Entry 5V8L (electron microscopy, 4.30 A resolution (low resolution: residue-level contacts below are approximate; hydrogen-bond / salt-bridge calls are withheld)); this record covers chains D and M of the 14 polymer chains in the assembly.

== Chain D ==
Molecule: gp120
From: Human immunodeficiency virus 1
Reference sequence: Q2N0S6 (Q2N0S6_9HIV1); the construct lacks a stretch of the UniProt sequence and is renumbered around it, so the offset changes along the chain: 31-141 = UniProt 30-140; 150-185 = UniProt 141-176; 189-309 = UniProt 188-308; 312-321 = UniProt 309-318; 2 more segments
Sequence (481 residues; row label = number of the first residue in the row; note: 14 numbers in that range are skipped by the numbering (no residue carries them; nothing is unmodelled there); a row labelled like 185A-185K holds insertion residues (185A, then the next letters in order)):
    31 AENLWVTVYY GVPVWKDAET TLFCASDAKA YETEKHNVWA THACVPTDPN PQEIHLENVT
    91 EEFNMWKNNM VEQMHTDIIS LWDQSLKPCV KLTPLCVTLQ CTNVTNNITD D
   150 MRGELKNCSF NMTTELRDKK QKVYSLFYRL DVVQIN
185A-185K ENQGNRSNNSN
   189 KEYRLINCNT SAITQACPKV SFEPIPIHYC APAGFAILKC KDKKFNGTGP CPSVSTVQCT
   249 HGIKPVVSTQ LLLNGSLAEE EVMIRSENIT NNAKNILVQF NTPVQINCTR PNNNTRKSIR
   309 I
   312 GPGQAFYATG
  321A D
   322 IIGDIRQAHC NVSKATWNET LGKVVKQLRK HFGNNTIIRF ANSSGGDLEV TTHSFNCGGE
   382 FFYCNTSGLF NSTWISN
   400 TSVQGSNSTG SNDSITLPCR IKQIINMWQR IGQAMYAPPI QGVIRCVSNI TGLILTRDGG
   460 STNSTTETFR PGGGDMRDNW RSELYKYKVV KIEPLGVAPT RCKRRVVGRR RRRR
Unresolved in the structure: 31, 185B-185K, 400-410, 507-513
Construct notes: conflict Asn332 (Thr330 in Q2N0S6), Cys501 (Ala498 in Q2N0S6); expression tag (509-513)
Cystine bridges: Cys54-Cys74, Cys119-Cys205, Cys126-Cys196, Cys131-Cys157, Cys218-Cys247, Cys228-Cys239, Cys296-Cys331, Cys378-Cys445, Cys385-Cys418
Covalent attachments: N-acetylglucosamine (NAG) linked to Asn88, Asn133, Asn156, Asn197, Asn234, Asn295, Asn301, Asn332, Asn339, Asn355, Asn363, Asn386, Asn392, Asn448; glycan linked to Asn160, Asn262, Asn276
From the paper describing this entry:
  - post-translational modification sites: Asn156, Asn160
  - binding site for N-acetylglucosamine: Lys171, Tyr173
  - mutagenesis - N156D: abolished binding to PGT145 Fab
  - mutagenesis - N156D, N156K: abolished binding to PGT145 antibody, heavy chain
  - mutagenesis - N156D, M161A: decreased stability
  - mutagenesis - N160A, N160K, M161A, T162A, L165A, D167A: decreased binding to PGT145 antibody, heavy chain

== Chain M ==
Molecule: 3BNC117 antibody, light chain
From: Homo sapiens
Notes: fragment: Fab; antibody fragment or engineered binder
Sequence (206 residues; row label = number of the first residue in the row; note: 8 numbers in that range are skipped by the numbering (no residue carries them; nothing is unmodelled there)):
     1 DIQMTQSPSS LSASVGDTVT ITCQANG
    32 YLNWYQQRRG KAPKLLIYDG SKLERGVPSR FSGRRWGQEY NLTINNLQPE DIATYFCQVY
    96 EFVVPGTRLD LKRTVAAPSV FIFPPSDEQL KSGTASVVCL LNNFYPREAK VQWKVDNALQ
   156 SGNSQESVTE QDSKDSTYSL SSTLTLSKAD YEKHKVYACE VTHQGLSSPV TKSFNRGEC
Unresolved in the structure: 107-214
Cystine bridges: Cys23-Cys88
Covalent attachments: N-acetylglucosamine (NAG) linked to Asn72

== How chain D and chain M interact ==
Pairs across the interface (9):
  Thr278(D) - Tyr91(M)
  Asn279(D) - Tyr91(M)
  Asn280(D) - Glu96(M)
  Gly458(D) - Glu96(M)
  Gly459(D) - Glu96(M)
  Ser460(D) - Phe97(M)
  Thr461(D) - Phe97(M)
  Asn462(D) - Asp1(M)
  Ser463(D) - Asp1(M)

== Summary ==
9 residues of chain D face 4 of chain M across their interface. The paper reports a binding site for
N-acetylglucosamine at Lys171(D) and Tyr173(D); N160A, N160K and M161A of chain D, among others, reduce
binding to PGT145 antibody, heavy chain; 8 substitutions were tested in all.
Chain D is gp120 (Human immunodeficiency virus 1) and chain M is 3BNC117 antibody, light chain (Homo sapiens);
the structure, BG505 SOSIP.664 trimer in complex with broadly neutralizing HIV antibodies 3BNC117 and PGT145,
was determined by electron microscopy together with 5V8M and 5UY3 from the same study.
